PDB entry 1DIT | X-ray diffraction, 2.30 A resolution | chains L and H of the 3 polymer chains in the assembly

[Chain L]
Molecule: Alpha-thrombin
Source organism: Homo sapiens
Notes: EC 3.4.21.5
UniProtKB: P00734 (THRB_HUMAN); residues 1-14 here correspond to UniProt positions 336-349 (UniProt number = residue number + 335)
Sequence (36 residues; each row starts with the number of its first residue; a row labelled like 14A-14N holds insertion residues (14A, then the next letters in order)):
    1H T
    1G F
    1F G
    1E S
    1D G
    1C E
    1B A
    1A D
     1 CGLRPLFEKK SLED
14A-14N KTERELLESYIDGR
Disordered / not traced: 1H, 1G, 1F, 1E, 14L-14N
Curated features (UniProtKB/Swiss-Prot):
  - site: Arg-14N (Cleavage)

[Chain H]
Molecule: Alpha-thrombin
Source organism: Homo sapiens
Notes: EC 3.4.21.5
UniProtKB: P00734 (THRB_HUMAN); the construct lacks a stretch of the UniProt sequence and is renumbered around it, so the offset changes along the chain: 16-36 = UniProt 364-384; 37-60 = UniProt 386-409; 61-77 = UniProt 419-435; 78-97 = UniProt 437-456; 7 more segments
Sequence (259 residues; row label = number of the first residue in the row; note: 4 numbers in that range are skipped by the numbering (no residue carries them; nothing is unmodelled there); a row labelled like 60A-60I holds insertion residues (60A, then the next letters in order)):
    16 IVEGSDAEIG MSPWQVMLFR K
   36A S
    37 PQELLCGASL ISDRWVLTAA HCLL
60A-60I YPPWDKNFT
    61 ENDLLVRIGK HSRTRYE
   77A R
    78 NIEKISMLEK IYIHPRYNWR
   97A E
    98 NLDRDIALMK LKKPVAFSDY IHPVCLPDRE TA
129A-129C ASL
   130 LQAGYKGRVT GWGNLKE
146A-146H TWTANVGK
   150 GQPSVLQVVN LPIVERPVCK DSTRIRITDN MFCAG
  184A Y
   185 KP
186A-186D DEGK
   187 RGDACEGDSG GPFVMKSP
204A-204B FN
   205 NRWYQMGIVS WGE
   219 GCD
  221A R
   222 DGKYGFYTHV FRLKKWIQKV IDQFGE
Disordered / not traced: 146A-146H
Curated features (UniProtKB/Swiss-Prot):
  - region: Ala-183 to Val-200 (High affinity receptor-binding region which is also known as the TP508 peptide)
  - active site (Charge relay system): His-57, Asp-102, Ser-195
  - glycosylation: Asn-60G (N-linked (GlcNAc...) (complex) asparagine)
Disulfide bonds: Cys-42/Cys-58, Cys-168/Cys-182, Cys-191/Cys-220

[Interface between chain L and chain H]
Pairs across the interface - 61 pairs, chain L then chain H:
  Cys-1(L) / Pro-120(H)
  Cys-1(L) / Val-121(H)
  Cys-1(L) / Cys-122(H)  disulfide
  Cys-1(L) / Arg-206(H)  hydrogen bond (backbone-side chain)
  Asp-1A(L) / His-119(H)  salt bridge
  Asp-1A(L) / Arg-206(H)
  Ala-1B(L) / Arg-206(H)
  Glu-1C(L) / Ile-47(H)
  Glu-1C(L) / Cys-122(H)
  Glu-1C(L) / Leu-123(H)
  Gly-1D(L) / Phe-114(H)
  Gly-1D(L) / Pro-120(H)
  Gly-2(L) / Pro-120(H)  hydrogen bond (backbone-backbone)
  Gly-2(L) / Cys-122(H)  hydrogen bond (backbone-side chain)
  Gly-2(L) / Arg-206(H)
  Gly-2(L) / Trp-207(H)  hydrogen bond (backbone-backbone)
  Leu-3(L) / His-119(H)  hydrogen bond (backbone-side chain)
  Leu-3(L) / Asn-205(H)
  Leu-3(L) / Arg-206(H)
  Arg-4(L) / Gly-25(H)
  Arg-4(L) / Met-26(H)  hydrogen bond (side chain-backbone)
  Arg-4(L) / Pro-28(H)
  Arg-4(L) / Trp-29(H)
  Arg-4(L) / Trp-207(H)
  Pro-5(L) / Ser-115(H)
  Pro-5(L) / Asp-116(H)
  Pro-5(L) / His-119(H)
  Leu-6(L) / Asp-116(H)
  Phe-7(L) / Glu-23(H)
  Phe-7(L) / Ile-24(H)
  Phe-7(L) / Gly-25(H)
  Phe-7(L) / Met-26(H)
  Glu-8(L) / Lys-202(H)  salt bridge
  Glu-8(L) / Asn-205(H)
  Glu-8(L) / Trp-207(H)  hydrogen bond
  Lys-9(L) / His-119(H)
  Asp-14(L) / Glu-23(H)
  Asp-14(L) / Met-26(H)
  Asp-14(L) / Arg-137(H)  salt bridge
  Asp-14(L) / Trp-207(H)
  Lys-14A(L) / Glu-23(H)  hydrogen bond (backbone-side chain)
  Thr-14B(L) / Arg-137(H)  hydrogen bond
  Thr-14B(L) / Asn-159(H)  hydrogen bond
  Glu-14C(L) / Arg-137(H)
  Glu-14C(L) / Lys-202(H)  salt bridge
  Glu-14E(L) / Lys-135(H)  salt bridge
  Glu-14E(L) / Asn-159(H)  hydrogen bond
  Glu-14E(L) / Tyr-184A(H)  hydrogen bond
  Leu-14F(L) / Lys-135(H)
  Leu-14F(L) / Asn-159(H)
  Leu-14F(L) / Trp-207(H)  hydrophobic
  Leu-14G(L) / Lys-202(H)
  Ser-14I(L) / Gly-133(H)
  Ser-14I(L) / Tyr-134(H)
  Ser-14I(L) / Lys-135(H)  hydrogen bond (side chain-backbone)
  Tyr-14J(L) / Tyr-134(H)  hydrophobic
  Tyr-14J(L) / Lys-135(H)  hydrogen bond (side chain-backbone)
  Tyr-14J(L) / Met-201(H)
  Tyr-14J(L) / Lys-202(H)  hydrogen bond (side chain-backbone)
  Tyr-14J(L) / Pro-204(H)  hydrophobic
  Ile-14K(L) / Tyr-134(H)
Interface residues without a listed pair, chain H (32 interface residues in all): Ser-48, Tyr-117, Leu-129C, Gly-136, Lys-186D
Cross-chain cystine bridges: Cys-1(L)/Cys-122(H)

[In short]
Chain L and chain H form an interface of 23 and 32 residues respectively, with 1 disulfide bond, 15 hydrogen
bonds and 5 salt bridges. Among the polar pairs are Asp-1A(L)/His-119(H), Glu-8(L)/Lys-202(H) and
Glu-14E(L)/Lys-135(H). UniProt lists 3 active-site residues on chain H.
Chain L is Alpha-thrombin and chain H is Alpha-thrombin, both from Homo sapiens; the structure, Complex of a
divalent inhibitor with thrombin, was determined by X-ray diffraction.
